PDB entry 2IOU | X-ray diffraction, 3.16 A resolution | chains F and G of the 8 polymer chains in the assembly

# Chain F
Protein: Major Tropism Determinant P1
From: Bordetella phage BPP-1
UniProtKB: Q775D6 (Q775D6_9CAUD); residue numbers follow UniProt; this construct covers 5-380
Chain sequence (376 residues; each row starts with the number of its first residue):
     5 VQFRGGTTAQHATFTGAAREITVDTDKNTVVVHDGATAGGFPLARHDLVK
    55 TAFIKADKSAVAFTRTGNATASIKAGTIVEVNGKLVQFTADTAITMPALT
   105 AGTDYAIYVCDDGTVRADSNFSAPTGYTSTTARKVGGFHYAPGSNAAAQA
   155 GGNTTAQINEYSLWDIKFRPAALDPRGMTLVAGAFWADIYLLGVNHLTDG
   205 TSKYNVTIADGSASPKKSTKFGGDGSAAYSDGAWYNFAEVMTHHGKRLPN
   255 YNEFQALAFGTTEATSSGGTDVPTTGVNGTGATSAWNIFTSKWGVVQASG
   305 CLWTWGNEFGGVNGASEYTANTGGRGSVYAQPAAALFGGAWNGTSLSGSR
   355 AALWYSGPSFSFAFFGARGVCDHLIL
Ion coordination: Mg2+ site 1: Glu-312 (shared with 1 residue of chain D; 1 residue of chain E); Mg2+ site 2: Phe-313 (shared with 2 residues of chain D; 2 residues of chain E)

# Chain G
Protein: Pertactin Extracellular Domain
From: Bordetella bronchiseptica
UniProtKB: Q03035 (PERT_BORBR); residue numbers follow UniProt; this construct covers 38-572
Chain sequence (535 residues; row label = number of the first residue in the row):
    38 DWNNQSIIKAGERQHGIHIKQSDGAGVRTATGTTIKVSGRQAQGVLLENP
    88 AAELRFQNGSVTSSGQLFDEGVRRFLGTVTVKAGKLVADHATLANVSDTR
   138 DDDGIALYVAGEQAQASIADSTLQGAGGVRVERGANVTVQRSTIVDGGLH
   188 IGTLQPLQPEDLPPSRVVLGDTSVTAVPASGAPAAVSVFGANELTVDGGH
   238 ITGGRAAGVAAMDGAIVHLQRATIRRGDAPAGGAVPGGAVPGGAVPGGFG
   288 PLLDGWYGVDVSDSTVDLAQSIVEAPQLGAAIRAGRGARVTVSGGSLSAP
   338 HGNVIETGGGARRFPPPASPLSITLQAGARAQGRALLYRVLPEPVKLTLA
   388 GGAQGQGDIVATELPPIPGASSGPLDVALASQARWTGATRAVDSLSIDNA
   438 TWVMTDNSNVGALRLASDGSVDFQQPAEAGRFKVLMVDTLAGSGLFRMNV
   488 FADLGLSDKLVVMRDASGQHRLWVRNSGSEPASANTMLLVQTPRGSAATF
   538 TLANKDGKVDIGTYRYRLAANGNGQWSLVGAKAPP
Disordered / not traced: 265-291
UniProt features mapped onto this chain:
  - region: Gly-269 to Pro-288 (4 X 5 AA tandem repeats of G-G-A-V-P)
  - motif: Arg-263 to Asp-265 (Cell attachment site)

# Chain F / chain G interface
Contacting residue pairs (5; chain F residue first):
  Ser-320(F) with Arg-242(G)
  Glu-321(F) with Arg-242(G), salt bridge
  Asn-346(F) with Gln-195(G)
  Leu-357(F) with Leu-194(G), hydrophobic
  Phe-368(F) with Leu-194(G), hydrophobic
Other interface residues (no listed pair), chain F (8 interface residues in all): Tyr-359, Phe-366, Phe-369
Other interface residues (no listed pair), chain G (4 interface residues in all): Gln-192

# In short
8 residues of chain F face 4 of chain G across their interface; the contacts include 1 salt bridge. The
salt-bridged pair is Glu-321(F)/Arg-242(G).
Here chain F is Major Tropism Determinant P1 (Bordetella phage BPP-1) and chain G is Pertactin Extracellular
Domain (Bordetella bronchiseptica). Entry 2IOU (Major Tropism Determinant P1 (Mtd-P1) Variant Complexed with
Bordetella brochiseptica Virulence Factor Pertactin extracellular domain (Prn-E)) was determined by X-ray
diffraction.
